PDB entry 7UN1 | electron microscopy, 6.00 A resolution (low resolution: residue-level contacts below are approximate; hydrogen-bond / salt-bridge calls are withheld) | chains FF and j of the 109 polymer chains in the assembly

== Chain FF ==
Protein: Tubulin beta-4B chain
Source organism: Homo sapiens
UniProtKB: P68371 (TBB4B_HUMAN); residues 1-445 here = UniProt positions 1-445
Chain sequence (445 residues; each row starts with the number of its first residue):
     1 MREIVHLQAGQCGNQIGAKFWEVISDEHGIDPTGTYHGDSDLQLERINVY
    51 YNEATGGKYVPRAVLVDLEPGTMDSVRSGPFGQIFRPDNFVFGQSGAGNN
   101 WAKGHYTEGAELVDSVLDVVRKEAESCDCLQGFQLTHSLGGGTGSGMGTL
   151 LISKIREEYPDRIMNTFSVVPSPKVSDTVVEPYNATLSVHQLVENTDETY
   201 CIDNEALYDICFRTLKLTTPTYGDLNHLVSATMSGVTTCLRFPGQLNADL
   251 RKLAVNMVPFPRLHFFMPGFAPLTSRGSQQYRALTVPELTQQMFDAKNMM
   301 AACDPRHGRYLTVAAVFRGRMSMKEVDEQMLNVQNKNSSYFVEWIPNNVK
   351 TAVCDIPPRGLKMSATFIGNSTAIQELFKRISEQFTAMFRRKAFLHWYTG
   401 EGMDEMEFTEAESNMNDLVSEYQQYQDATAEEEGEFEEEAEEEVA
Disordered / not traced: 428-445
Residues lining bound ligands: GDP (guanosine-5'-diphosphate): Gly10, Gln11, Cys12, Gln15, Asn99, Ser138, Gly141, Gly142, Thr143, Gly144, Ser145, Val169, Asp177, Glu181, Asn204, Leu207, Tyr222, Leu225, Asn226
UniProt features mapped onto this chain:
  - motif: Met1 to Ile4 (MREI motif)
  - binding site (GTP): Gln11, Glu69, Ser138, Gly142, Thr143, Gly144, Asn204, Asn226
  - binding site (Mg(2+)): Glu69
  - modified residue: Thr55 (Phosphothreonine), Lys58 (N6-acetyllysine), Ser172 (Phosphoserine), Glu438 (5-glutamyl polyglutamate)
  - natural variant: Arg391 (R391C: In LCAEOD; R391H: In LCAEOD)

== Chain j ==
Protein: Sperm acrosome-associated protein 9
Source organism: Homo sapiens
UniProtKB: Q96E40 (SACA9_HUMAN); residues 1-222 here = UniProt positions 1-222
Chain sequence (222 residues; numbered 1 to 222; the number before each row is that of its first residue):
     1 MNEVKESLRSIEQKYKLFQQQQLTFTAALEHCRENAHDKIRPISSIGQVQ
    51 SYMEHYCNSSTDRRVLLMFLDICSELNKLCQHFEAVHSGTPVTNNLLEKC
   101 KTLVSQSNDLSSLRAKYPHDVVNHLSCDEARNHYGGVVSLIPLILDLMKE
   151 WIAHSEKLPRKVLQHVSEPQAHQESTRGAARPAQAIGTQPRATKHKCRQL
   201 TKASLKPRGCSKPPWRPPGGKL
Disordered / not traced: 160-222
UniProt features mapped onto this chain:
  - site (Essential for interaction with INCA1): Tyr117, His119

== Chain FF / chain j interface ==
Contacting residue pairs (12):
  Thr35(FF) - Ser60(j)
  Asp39(FF) - Leu17(j)
  Asp39(FF) - Gln20(j)
  Asp39(FF) - Gln21(j)
  Ser40(FF) - Gln20(j)
  Asp41(FF) - Gln20(j)
  Asp41(FF) - Gln21(j)
  Asp41(FF) - Gln22(j)
  Asp41(FF) - Leu23(j)
  Asp41(FF) - Thr24(j)
  Gly56(FF) - Asn58(j)
  Gly56(FF) - Ser60(j)
Also at the interface, not in a pair above, chain FF (7 interface residues in all): Tyr36, Gly57
Also at the interface, not in a pair above, chain j (10 interface residues in all): Ser59, Thr61

== Summary ==
7 residues of chain FF and 10 residues of chain j are in contact. Bound to chain FF: GDP. From UniProt: 8
GTP-binding residues and Mg2+-binding residue Glu69(FF) on chain FF.
Chain FF is Tubulin beta-4B chain and chain j is Sperm acrosome-associated protein 9, both from Homo sapiens;
the structure, 8-nm repeat of the human sperm tip singlet microtubule, was determined by electron microscopy
(same publication as 7UNG).
